PDB entry 6D84 | electron microscopy, 6.72 A resolution (low resolution: residue-level contacts below are approximate; hydrogen-bond / salt-bridge calls are withheld) | chains B and G of the 16 polymer chains in the assembly

[Chain B]
Molecule: AP-1 complex subunit beta-1
Organism: Homo sapiens
UniProtKB: Q10567 (AP1B1_HUMAN); residue numbers follow UniProt; this construct covers 1-584
Sequence (586 residues; each row starts with the number of its first residue; numbers below 1 keep their minus sign (Gly-1 is residue -1)):
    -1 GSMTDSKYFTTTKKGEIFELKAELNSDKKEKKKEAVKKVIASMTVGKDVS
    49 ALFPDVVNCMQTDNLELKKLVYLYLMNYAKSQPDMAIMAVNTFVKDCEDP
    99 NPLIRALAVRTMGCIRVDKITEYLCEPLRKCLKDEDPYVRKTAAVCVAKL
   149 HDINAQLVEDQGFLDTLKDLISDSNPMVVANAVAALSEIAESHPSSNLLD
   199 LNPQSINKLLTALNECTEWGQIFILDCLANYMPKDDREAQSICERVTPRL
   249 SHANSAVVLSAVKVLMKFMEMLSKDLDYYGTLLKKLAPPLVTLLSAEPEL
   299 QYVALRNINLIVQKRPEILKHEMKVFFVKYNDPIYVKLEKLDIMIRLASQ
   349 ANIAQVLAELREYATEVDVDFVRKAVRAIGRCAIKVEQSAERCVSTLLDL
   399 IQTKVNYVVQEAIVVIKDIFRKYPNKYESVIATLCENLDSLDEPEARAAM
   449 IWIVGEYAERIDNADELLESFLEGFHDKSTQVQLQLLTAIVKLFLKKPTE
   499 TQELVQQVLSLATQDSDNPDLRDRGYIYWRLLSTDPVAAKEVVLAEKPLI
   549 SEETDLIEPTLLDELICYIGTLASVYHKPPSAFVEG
Disordered / not traced: -1 to 13, 584
Construct notes: expression tag (-1 to 0); conflict Arg359 (Lys in Q10567), Lys476 (Glu in Q10567)
Curated features (UniProtKB/Swiss-Prot):
  - modified residue: Lys318 (N6-acetyllysine), Tyr574 (3'-nitrotyrosine)
  - natural variant: Cys144 (C144R: In KIDAR)

[Chain G]
Molecule: AP-1 complex subunit gamma-1
Organism: Mus musculus
UniProtKB: P22892 (AP1G1_MOUSE); residue numbers follow UniProt; this construct covers 1-595
Sequence (601 residues; row label = number of the first residue in the row):
     1 MPAPIRLRELIRTIRTARTQAEEREMIQKECAAIRSSFREEDNTYRCRNV
    51 AKLLYMHMLGYPAHFGQLECLKLIASQKFTDKRIGYLGAMLLLDERQDVH
   101 LLMTNCIKNDLNHSTQFVQGLALCTLGCMGSSEMCRDLAGEVEKLLKTSN
   151 SYLRKKAALCAVHVIRKVPELMEMFLPATKNLLNEKNHGVLHTSVVLLTE
   201 MCERSPDMLAHFRKLVPQLVRILKNLIMSGYSPEHDVSGISDPFLQVRIL
   251 RLLRILGRNDDDSSEAMNDILAQVATNTETSKNVGNAILYETVLTIMDIK
   301 SESGLRVLAINILGRFLLNNDKNIRYVALTSLLKTVQTDHNAVQRHRSTI
   351 VDCLKDLDVSIKRRAMELSFALVNGNNIRGMMKELLYFLDSCEPEFKADC
   401 ASGIFLAAEKYAPSKRWHIDTIMRVLTTAGSYVRDDAVPNLIQLITNSVE
   451 MHAYTVQRLYKAILGDYSQQPLVQVAAWCIGEYGDLLVSGQCEEEEPIQV
   501 TEDEVLDILESVLISNMSTSVTRGYALTAIMKLSTRFTCTVNRIKKVVSI
   551 YGSSIDVELQQRAVEYNALFKKYDHMRSALLERMPVMEKVTTNGPENLYF
   601 Q
Disordered / not traced: 1-3, 589-601
Construct notes: expression tag (596-601)

[Chain B / chain G interface]
Pairs across the interface (61; chain B residue first):
  Lys415(B) with Val557(G)
  Arg419(B) with Ser554(G); Ile555(G); Asp556(G); Val557(G)
  Trp450(B) with Val557(G); Gln561(G)
  Leu482(B) with Glu558(G); Arg562(G)
  Gln483(B) with Glu558(G)
  Thr486(B) with Glu565(G)
  Lys490(B) with Gln561(G)
  Gln512(B) with Met587(G)
  Asp513(B) with Met587(G)
  Ser514(B) with Met587(G)
  Asp515(B) with Pro439(G)
  Pro517(B) with Pro439(G); Ile442(G); Tyr525(G)
  Asp518(B) with Gly524(G); Tyr525(G); Thr528(G); Arg562(G)
  Arg520(B) with Gln443(G); Pro585(G)
  Asp521(B) with Trp478(G); Thr528(G); Lys532(G); Met584(G)
  Arg522(B) with Arg562(G); Glu565(G); Tyr566(G)
  Tyr524(B) with Met584(G); Pro585(G)
  Tyr526(B) with Glu565(G)
  Arg528(B) with Leu580(G); Glu582(G); Arg583(G)
  Leu529(B) with Met576(G)
  Thr532(B) with Met576(G)
  Asp533(B) with Met576(G)
  Glu539(B) with Ala568(G); Lys572(G); Tyr573(G)
  Val540(B) with Glu565(G); Ala568(G); Leu569(G); Tyr573(G)
  Val541(B) with Glu565(G)
  Ala543(B) with Val564(G)
  Lys545(B) with Gln560(G); Gln561(G)
  Pro546(B) with Gly552(G); Val564(G)
  Leu547(B) with Ser553(G)
  Ile548(B) with Ser554(G); Gln560(G)
  Ser549(B) with Ser553(G); Ile555(G)
  Glu550(B) with Ile555(G)
  Glu551(B) with Ile555(G)
Interface residues without a listed pair, chain B (37 interface residues in all): Glu454, Gln479, Ile525, Ala536
Interface residues without a listed pair, chain G (36 interface residues in all): Asn440, Ser520, Met531, Leu581

[Overview]
The interface between chain B and chain G involves 37 residues on one side and 36 on the other.
Here chain B is AP-1 complex subunit beta-1 (Homo sapiens) and chain G is AP-1 complex subunit gamma-1 (Mus
musculus). Entry 6D84 (Structure of the cargo bound AP-1:Arf1:tetherin-Nef (L164A, L165A) dileucine mutant
dimer) was determined by electron microscopy (same publication as 6CM9, 6D83, 6DFF and 6CRI).
